PDB entry 5T59 | X-ray diffraction, 2.40 A resolution | chains A and C of the 3 polymer chains in the assembly

== Chain A ==
Protein: KLLA0F02343p
Organism: Kluyveromyces lactis (strain ATCC 8585 / CBS 2359 / DSM 70799 / NBRC 1267 / NRRL Y-1140 / WM37)
UniProt: Q6CLK3 (Q6CLK3_KLULA); numbering as in UniProt (aligned over 2-120)
Sequence (121 residues; each row starts with the number of its first residue; numbering starts at 0):
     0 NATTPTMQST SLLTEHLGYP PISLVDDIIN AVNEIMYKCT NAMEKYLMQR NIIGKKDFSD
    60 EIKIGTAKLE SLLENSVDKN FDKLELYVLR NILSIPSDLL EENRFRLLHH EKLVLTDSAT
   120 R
Not modelled in the structure: 114-120
Differences from the reference sequence: expression tag (0-1)
Ligand contacts: N-cyclohexyltaurine (NHE; 2-[N-cyclohexylamino]ethane sulfonic acid): Cys-38, Ala-41, Met-42, Tyr-45
From the paper describing this entry:
  - mutagenesis - N32A/Y36A/E73A/D77A: abolished binding to Ame1
  - mutagenesis - N32A/Y36A/E73A/D77A: abolished binding to head II D230

== Chain C ==
Protein: KLLA0B13629p
Organism: Kluyveromyces lactis (strain ATCC 8585 / CBS 2359 / DSM 70799 / NBRC 1267 / NRRL Y-1140 / WM37)
UniProt: Q6CVA1 (Q6CVA1_KLULA); numbering as in UniProt (aligned over 1-41)
Sequence (41 residues; numbered 1 to 41; the number before each row is that of its first residue):
     1 MDYMNLGVKS RKTGLTVNKT VQKDEYSMEN LNDFFKDEQD S
Not modelled in the structure: 1-4, 37-41

== How chain A and chain C interact ==
Residue-residue contacts (35):
  Asn-0(A) / Ser-27(C)  hydrogen bond (backbone-backbone)
  Asn-0(A) / Met-28(C)
  Ala-1(A) / Ser-27(C)
  Pro-4(A) / Leu-6(C)
  Pro-4(A) / Gly-7(C)
  Ile-21(A) / Leu-6(C)  hydrophobic
  Ile-21(A) / Arg-11(C)
  Val-24(A) / Arg-11(C)
  Asp-25(A) / Arg-11(C)  salt bridge
  Ile-28(A) / Arg-11(C)
  Asp-77(A) / Lys-12(C)  salt bridge
  Lys-78(A) / Leu-15(C)
  Asn-79(A) / Phe-35(C)
  Asp-81(A) / Ser-10(C)
  Asp-81(A) / Lys-12(C)
  Asp-81(A) / Thr-13(C)  hydrogen bond
  Asp-81(A) / Leu-15(C)
  Lys-82(A) / Phe-34(C)
  Lys-82(A) / Phe-35(C)
  Lys-82(A) / Lys-36(C)
  Leu-83(A) / Phe-35(C)
  Glu-84(A) / Arg-11(C)  salt bridge
  Leu-85(A) / Val-8(C)
  Leu-85(A) / Ser-10(C)
  Leu-85(A) / Leu-15(C)
  Tyr-86(A) / Glu-29(C)  hydrogen bond (side chain-backbone)
  Tyr-86(A) / Leu-31(C)
  Tyr-86(A) / Phe-34(C)  hydrophobic
  Leu-88(A) / Leu-6(C)  hydrophobic
  Arg-89(A) / Gly-7(C)
  Arg-89(A) / Val-17(C)
  Arg-89(A) / Glu-29(C)  salt bridge
  Arg-89(A) / Phe-34(C)
  Asn-90(A) / Met-28(C)
  Asn-90(A) / Glu-29(C)  hydrogen bond
Interface residues without a listed pair, chain A (20 interface residues in all): Thr-3
Interface residues without a listed pair, chain C (19 interface residues in all): Lys-9, Asp-24, Asn-30
From the paper, about this interface:
  - residue pairs: Arg-89(A)/Glu-29(C) (hydrogen bond), Asn-90(A)/Glu-29(C) (hydrogen bond)
  - interface residues, chain A: Asp-25(A), Asp-77(A), Asp-81(A), Glu-84(A)
  - interface residues, chain C: Asn-5(C), Arg-11(C), Lys-12(C), Met-28(C), Leu-31(C), Phe-34(C)

== In short ==
20 residues of chain A and 19 residues of chain C are in contact; the contacts include 4 hydrogen bonds and 4
salt bridges. Polar pairs include Asp-25(A)/Arg-11(C), Asp-77(A)/Lys-12(C) and Glu-84(A)/Arg-11(C). The paper
describes hydrogen bonds between Arg-89(A) and Glu-29(C) and Asn-90(A) and Glu-29(C). The paper reports that
N32A/Y36A/E73A/D77A of chain A abolish binding to Ame1; interface residues Asp-25(A), Asp-77(A) and Asn-5(C)
among others.
Here chain A is KLLA0F02343p and chain C is KLLA0B13629p, both from Kluyveromyces lactis (strain ATCC 8585 /
CBS 2359 / DSM 70799 / NBRC 1267 / NRRL Y-1140 / WM37). Entry 5T59 (Structure of the MIND Complex Shows a
Regulatory Focus of Yeast Kinetochore Assembly) was determined by X-ray diffraction (same publication as 5T58
and 5T6J).
